9G9K - chains E and T of the 12 polymer chains in the assembly; structure by electron microscopy, 3.34 A resolution.

== Chain E ==
Molecule: CRISPR system Cms endoribonuclease Csm3
From: Enterococcus italicus DSM 15952
Notes: EC 3.1.-.-
UniProtKB: E6LHV5 (CSM3_ENTI1); residue numbers follow UniProt; this construct covers 1-214
Sequence (214 residues; each row starts with the number of its first residue):
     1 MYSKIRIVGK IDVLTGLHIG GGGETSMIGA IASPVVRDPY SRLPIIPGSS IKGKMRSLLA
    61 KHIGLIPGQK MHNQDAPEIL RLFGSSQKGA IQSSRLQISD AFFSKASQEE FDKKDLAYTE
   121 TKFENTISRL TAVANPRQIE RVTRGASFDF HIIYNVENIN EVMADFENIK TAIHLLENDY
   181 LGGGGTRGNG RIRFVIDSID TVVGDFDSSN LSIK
Not modelled in the structure: 22-32
Construct notes: engineered mutation Ala32 (Asp in E6LHV5)

== Chain T ==
Molecule: CTR
Sequence (47 nucleotides; row label = number of the first residue in the row):
     1 CCCCCAGCGC UUCAGCGUUC UUCGGAAUGU CGCGCAUUGG CAUGGAA
Not modelled in the structure: 1-15, 38-47

== Interface between chain E and chain T ==
Pairs across the interface - 10 pairs, chain E then chain T:
  Lys88(E) - A36(T)  hydrogen bond to the phosphate
  Lys88(E) - U37(T)  salt bridge to the phosphate
  Ala134(E) - G25(T)  hydrogen bond to the sugar
  Asn135(E) - G25(T)  sugar contact
  Asn135(E) - A26(T)  hydrogen bond to the phosphate
  Asn135(E) - A27(T)  hydrogen bond to the sugar
  Pro136(E) - G25(T)  base contact
  Pro136(E) - A26(T)  sugar contact
  Pro136(E) - A27(T)  sugar contact
  Arg137(E) - A27(T)  hydrogen bond to the base
Interface residues without a listed pair, chain E (10 interface residues in all): Met71, Ser86, Asn125, Thr126, Gln138
Interface residues without a listed pair, chain T (8 interface residues in all): G24, U28, C35

== Summary ==
10 residues of chain E face 8 of chain T across their interface; the contacts include 5 hydrogen bonds and 1
salt bridge. Polar contacts include Arg137(E)-A27(T), Ala134(E)-G25(T) and Asn135(E)-A27(T).
Here chain E is CRISPR system Cms endoribonuclease Csm3 (Enterococcus italicus DSM 15952) and chain T is CTR.
Entry 9G9K (CryoEM structure of Enterococcus italicus Csm-crRNA-CTR2 complex (4.3) bound to AMPNPP) was
determined by electron microscopy (same publication as 9G9A, 9G9B, 9G9C, 9G9D, 9G9E, 9G9F and 4 further
entries).
